3QM1 - chain A; structure by X-ray diffraction, 1.82 A resolution.

[Chain A]
Name: Cinnamoyl esterase
Source organism: Lactobacillus johnsonii
Notes: EC 3.1.1.-
UniProt: D3YEX6 (D3YEX6_LACJO); residues 1-244 here = UniProt positions 1-244
Amino-acid sequence (265 residues; numbered -20 to 244; the number before each row is that of its first residue; numbers below 1 keep their minus sign (Met-20 is residue -20)):
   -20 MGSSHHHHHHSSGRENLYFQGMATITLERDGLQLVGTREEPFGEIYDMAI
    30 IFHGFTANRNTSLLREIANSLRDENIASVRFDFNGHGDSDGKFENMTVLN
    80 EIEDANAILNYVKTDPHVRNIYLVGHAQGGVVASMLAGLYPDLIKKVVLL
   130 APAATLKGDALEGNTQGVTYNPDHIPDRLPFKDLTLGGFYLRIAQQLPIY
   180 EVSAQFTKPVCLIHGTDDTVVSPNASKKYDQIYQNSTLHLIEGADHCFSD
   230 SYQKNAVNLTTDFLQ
Not modelled in the structure: -20 to -6
Differences from the reference sequence: expression tag (-20 to 0); engineered mutation Ala106 (Ser in D3YEX6)
Metal / ion sites: Na+ site 1 near Gln-1 (its only coordinating residue here); Na+ site 2: Gln12, Asp67, Asp69; Na+ site 3: Asn63, Lys71; Na+ site 4: Gly142, Tyr149; Na+ site 5 near Thr148 (its only coordinating residue here); Na+ site 6 near Pro151 (its only coordinating residue here); Na+ site 7 near Arg157 (its only coordinating residue here); Na+ site 8 near Gln175 (its only coordinating residue here); Na+ site 9 near Glu180 (its only coordinating residue here); Na+ site 10: Asp196, Gly222; Na+ site 11 near Thr198 (its only coordinating residue here); Na+ site 12: Asp209, Tyr212, Ser215; 2 more Na+ sites not listed
Small-molecule neighbours: ethyl ferulate (ZYC; ethyl (2E)-3-(4-hydroxy-3-methoxyphenyl)prop-2-enoate): Gly33, Phe34, Ala36, His105, Ala106, Gln107, Ala132, Leu135, Asp138, Thr144, Gln145, Tyr169, Val199, Val200, His225
From the paper describing this entry:
  - mutagenesis - H32A: decreased catalytic activity
  - mutagenesis - D61A: abolished catalytic activity

[Overview]
Ligands of chain A: ethyl ferulate. Gln12, Asp67 and Asp69 form the Na+ site 2. Asn63 and Lys71 coordinate Na+
site 3. The paper reports that H32A reduces catalytic activity; D61A abolishes catalytic activity.
Chain A is Cinnamoyl esterase (Lactobacillus johnsonii); the structure, CRYSTAL STRUCTURE OF THE LACTOBACILLUS
JOHNSONII CINNAMOYL ESTERASE LJ0536 S106A MUTANT IN COMPLEX WITH ETHYLFERULATE, Form ..., was determined by
X-ray diffraction together with 3PF8, 3PF9, 3PFB, 3PFC and 3S2Z from the same study.
